PDB entry 8HPS | electron microscopy, 3.51 A resolution | chains C and D of the 5 polymer chains in the assembly

Chain C (and D):
Molecule: ABC transporter, ATP-binding protein SugC
Organism: Mycolicibacterium smegmatis MC2 155
Notes: chain D of this document is another copy of the same molecule, construct and numbering; everything in this record applies to it too
UniProtKB: A0R2C0 (A0R2C0_MYCS2); residues 1-406 here = UniProt positions 1-406
Amino-acid sequence (406 residues; numbered 1 to 406; the number before each row is that of its first residue):
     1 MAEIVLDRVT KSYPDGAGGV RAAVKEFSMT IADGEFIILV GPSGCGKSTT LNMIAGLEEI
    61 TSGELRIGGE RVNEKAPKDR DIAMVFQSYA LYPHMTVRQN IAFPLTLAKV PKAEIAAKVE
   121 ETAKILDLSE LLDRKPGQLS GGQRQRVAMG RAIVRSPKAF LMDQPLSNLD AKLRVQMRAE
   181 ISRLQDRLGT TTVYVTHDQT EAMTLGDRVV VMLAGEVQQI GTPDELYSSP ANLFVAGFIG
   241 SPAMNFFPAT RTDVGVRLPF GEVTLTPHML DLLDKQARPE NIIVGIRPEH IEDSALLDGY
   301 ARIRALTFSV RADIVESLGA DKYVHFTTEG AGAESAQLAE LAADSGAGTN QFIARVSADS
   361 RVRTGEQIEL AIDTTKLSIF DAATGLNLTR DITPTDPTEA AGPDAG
Disordered / not traced: 1, 16-19, 334-351, 392-406
Differences from the reference sequence: engineered mutation Gln164 (Glu in A0R2C0)
Ion coordination: Mg2+: Ser48, Gln87 (together with ATP)
Residues lining bound ligands:
  - ATP (adenosine-5'-triphosphate), molecule 1: Tyr13, Arg21, Ala23, Pro42, Ser43, Gly44, Cys45, Gly46, Lys47, Ser48, Thr49, Gln87, Gln164, His197
  - ATP, molecule 2: Arg134, Gln138, Ser140, Gly141, Gly142, Gln143, Asn168

Interface between chain C and chain D:
Contacting residue pairs (32):
  Pro42(C) with Asp170(D)
  Ser43(C) with Arg146(D), hydrogen bond; Asp170(D), hydrogen bond (backbone-side chain); Leu173(D)
  Gly44(C) with Ser140(D)
  Gln87(C) with Gly141(D); Gly142(D); Asn168(D)
  Ser140(C) with Gly44(D)
  Gly141(C) with Gln87(D)
  Gln143(C) with Gly44(D)
  Gln164(C) with Asn168(D)
  Asn168(C) with Gln164(D), hydrogen bond (backbone-side chain)
  Asp170(C) with Pro42(D); Ser43(D), hydrogen bond; His197(D)
  Leu173(C) with Ser43(D)
  His197(C) with Asn168(D), hydrogen bond; Leu169(D); Asp170(D)
  Tyr227(C) with Leu318(D); Gly319(D)
  Glu289(C) with Ala320(D)
  Leu318(C) with Met203(D), hydrophobic
  Ala320(C) with Glu289(D); Arg355(D)
  Asp321(C) with Ala320(D); Arg355(D), salt bridge
  Arg355(C) with Ala320(D); Arg355(D)
  Ser357(C) with Ser357(D), hydrogen bond
  Arg361(C) with Asp298(D), salt bridge
Also at the interface, not in a pair above, chain C (26 interface residues in all): Gly41, Gly142, Leu169, Arg174, Gly319, Asp359
Also at the interface, not in a pair above, chain D (26 interface residues in all): Gly41, Tyr227, Leu296, Asp321

In short:
Chain C and chain D each contribute 26 residues to their interface, with 6 hydrogen bonds and 2 salt bridges.
Polar contacts include Asp321(C)-Arg355(D), Arg361(C)-Asp298(D) and Ser43(C)-Arg146(D). Bound to chain C: ATP.
Ser48(C) and Gln87(C) form the Mg2+ site.
Chain C and chain D are both ABC transporter, ATP-binding protein SugC (Mycolicibacterium smegmatis MC2 155);
the structure, LpqY-SugABC in state 5, was determined by electron microscopy (same publication as 8HPL, 8HPM,
8HPN and 8HPR).
